PDB entry 8TLF | X-ray diffraction, 1.64 A resolution | chains A and X

== Chain A ==
Molecule: Cell division cycle-associated protein 7
From: Mus musculus
Reference sequence: Q9D0M2 (CDCA7_MOUSE); residues 242-382 here = UniProt positions 242-382
Amino-acid sequence (144 residues; numbered 239 to 382; the number before each row is that of its first residue):
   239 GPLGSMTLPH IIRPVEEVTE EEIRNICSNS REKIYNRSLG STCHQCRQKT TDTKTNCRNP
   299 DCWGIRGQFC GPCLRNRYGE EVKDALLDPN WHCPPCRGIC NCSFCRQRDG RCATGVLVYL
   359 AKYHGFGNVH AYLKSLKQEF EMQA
Not modelled in the structure: 239-242, 347-382
Sequence notes: expression tag (239-241)
Ion coordination: Zn2+ site 1: Cys281, Cys284, Cys308, Cys311; Zn2+ site 2: His282, Cys338, Cys340, Cys343; Zn2+ site 3: Cys295, Cys300, Cys331, Cys334
Reported in the primary citation:
  - mutagenesis - R285H, G305V, R315H: abolished localization

== Chain X ==
Molecule: ssDNA
Sequence (36 nucleotides; row label = number of the first residue in the row):
     1 AGCGACGCCC TGTCGCTGAG AAGCGTTTGC GTCGCA
Not modelled in the structure: 1-6, 33-36
Ion coordination: Mg2+ site 1: DG25, DG31, DT32; Mg2+ site 2: DG25, DG31

== Interface between chain A and chain X ==
Residue-residue contacts (24; chain A residue first):
  Ser243(A) - DG20(X)  hydrogen bond to the phosphate
  Met244(A) - DA21(X)  sugar contact
  Met244(A) - DA22(X)  sugar contact
  Thr245(A) - DG20(X)  hydrogen bond to the phosphate
  Thr245(A) - DA21(X)  phosphate contact
  Thr245(A) - DA22(X)  phosphate contact
  Leu246(A) - DA22(X)  hydrogen bond to the phosphate
  Ser268(A) - DT28(X)  hydrogen bond to the base
  Arg269(A) - DT28(X)  base contact
  Arg275(A) - DC24(X)  salt bridge to the phosphate
  Thr280(A) - DG23(X)  hydrogen bond to the phosphate
  Arg285(A) - DG23(X)  base contact
  Arg285(A) - DC24(X)  hydrogen bond to the base
  Gln286(A) - DC24(X)  base contact
  Gln286(A) - DG25(X)  hydrogen bond to the base
  Gln286(A) - DT27(X)  hydrogen bond to the base
  Lys287(A) - DG23(X)  salt bridge to the phosphate
  Lys287(A) - DC24(X)  phosphate contact
  Asp299(A) - DG20(X)  base contact
  Trp301(A) - DG20(X)  stacking on the base
  Trp301(A) - DA21(X)  hydrogen bond to the phosphate
  Gly302(A) - DA22(X)  phosphate contact
  Ile303(A) - DA22(X)  hydrogen bond to the phosphate
  Ile303(A) - DG23(X)  phosphate contact
Also at the interface, not in a pair above, chain A (17 interface residues in all): Tyr273, Cys300

== Overview ==
The interface between chain A and chain X involves 17 residues on one side and 8 on the other, with 10
hydrogen bonds, 2 salt bridges and 1 aromatic stacking contact. Among the polar pairs are Ser268(A)-DT28(X),
Arg285(A)-DC24(X) and Gln286(A)-DG25(X). From the paper: R285H, G305V and R315H of chain A abolish
localization.
Chain A is Cell division cycle-associated protein 7 (Mus musculus) and chain X is ssDNA; the structure, CDCA7
(Mouse) Binds Non-B-form DNA oligo 36-mer (sg C2-Form 2), was determined by X-ray diffraction, deposited
together with 8TLE, 8TLG, 8TLH, 8TLJ and 8TLK.
